7NJC - chains A and B; structure by X-ray diffraction, 1.38 A resolution.

== Chain A ==
Protein: Zinc finger (CCCH type) motif-containing protein
Organism: Toxoplasma gondii (strain ATCC 50611 / Me49)
UniProt: S8F6K2 (S8F6K2_TOXGM); residue numbers follow UniProt; this construct covers 434-598
Sequence (166 residues; numbered 433 to 598; the number before each row is that of its first residue):
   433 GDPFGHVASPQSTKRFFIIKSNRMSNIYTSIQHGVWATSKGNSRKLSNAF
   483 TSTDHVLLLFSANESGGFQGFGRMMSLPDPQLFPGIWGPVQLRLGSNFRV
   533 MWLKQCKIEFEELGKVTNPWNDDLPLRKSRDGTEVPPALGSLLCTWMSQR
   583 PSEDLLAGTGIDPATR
Not modelled in the structure: 433-441, 591-598
Construct notes: expression tag (433)
Residues lining bound ligands:
  - N-methyladenosine (6MD): Lys452, Ser453, Asn454, Arg455, Asn458, Trp468, Ala469, Thr470, Asn495, Trp519, Leu526, Asp563
  - TOE (2-[2-(2-methoxy-ethoxy)-ethoxy]-ethoxyl): Lys446, His487, Leu489, Phe503, Leu535, Ser573, Cys576, Thr577

== Chain B ==
Molecule: 7-nt RNA strand
Sequence (7 nucleotides; row label = number of the first residue in the row; numbers below 1 keep their minus sign (G-1 is residue -1)):
    -1 GAACAUU
Not modelled in the structure: -1 to 1, 4-5
Modified residues: 6MZ (N6-methyladenosine-5'-monophosphate) at position 1
Covalently attached groups: N-methyladenosine (6MD) linked to C2

== Interface between chain A and chain B ==
Residue-residue contacts (13; chain A residue first):
  Lys452(A) with C2(B), hydrogen bond to the phosphate; A3(B), salt bridge to the phosphate
  Ala494(A) with A3(B), phosphate contact
  Asn495(A) with C2(B), sugar contact; A3(B), phosphate contact
  Glu496(A) with A3(B), hydrogen bond to the phosphate
  Arg559(A) with C2(B), hydrogen bond to the sugar; A3(B), sugar contact
  Lys560(A) with C2(B), hydrogen bond to the sugar; A3(B), sugar contact
  Ser561(A) with C2(B), sugar contact
  Arg562(A) with C2(B), sugar contact
  Asp563(A) with C2(B), hydrogen bond to the phosphate

== In short ==
The interface between chain A and chain B involves 9 residues on one side and 2 on the other, with 5 hydrogen
bonds and 1 salt bridge. Among the polar pairs are Arg559(A)-C2(B), Lys560(A)-C2(B) and Lys452(A)-C2(B). Chain
A binds compound TOE and N-methyladenosine.
Here chain A is Zinc finger (CCCH type) motif-containing protein (Toxoplasma gondii (strain ATCC 50611 /
Me49)) and chain B is a 7-nt RNA strand. Entry 7NJC (Crystal structure of the Toxoplasma CPSF4 YTH-domain in
complex with a 7 mer m6A-modified RNA) was determined by X-ray diffraction, deposited together with 7NG2 and
7NH2.
